PDB entry 7UB2 | electron microscopy, 3.40 A resolution | chains F and Y of the 12 polymer chains in the assembly

# Chain F
Protein: RecT
From: Listeria innocua Clip11262
UniProtKB: Q92FL9 (Q92FL9_LISIN); residue numbers follow UniProt; this construct covers 1-271
Amino-acid sequence (274 residues; numbered -2 to 271; the number before each row is that of its first residue; numbers below 1 keep their minus sign (Gly-2 is residue -2)):
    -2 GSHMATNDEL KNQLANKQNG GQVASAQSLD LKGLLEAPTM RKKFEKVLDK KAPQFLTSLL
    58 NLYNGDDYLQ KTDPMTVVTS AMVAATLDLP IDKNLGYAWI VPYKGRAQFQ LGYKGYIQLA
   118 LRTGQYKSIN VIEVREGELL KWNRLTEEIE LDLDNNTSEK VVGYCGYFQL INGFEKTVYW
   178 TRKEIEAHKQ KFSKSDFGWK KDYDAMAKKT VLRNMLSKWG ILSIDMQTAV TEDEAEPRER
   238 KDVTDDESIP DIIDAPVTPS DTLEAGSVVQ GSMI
Unresolved in the structure: -2 to 33, 225-271
Construct notes: expression tag (-2 to 0)
From the paper describing this entry:
  - binding site for the 49-nt DNA strand (chain Y): Trp96, Gln107, Tyr110, His185, Lys206, Arg210, Asn211, Lys215
  - binding site for the 49-nt DNA strand: Val98, Tyr100, Lys101, Lys191, Phe194
  - self-association interface (contacts with another copy of this molecule): Lys40, Thr76, Ser77, Arg141, Trp216
  - mutagenesis - K157A, K180A: unchanged binding to DNA
  - mutagenesis - K111A/K215A, K206A/K215A, K206A/R210A, K206E, R210A/K215A, K215A/W216A: abolished binding to DNA
  - mutagenesis - L118A/F171A, I126H, W216R: abolished expression
  - mutagenesis - V98A, K191A/F194A: decreased binding to duplex intermediate
  - mutagenesis - V98W, Y100A, Y100E, K101A, K101E, Q107A, Q107H, K191A, K191E, F194A, F194E: unchanged binding to duplex intermediate
  - mutagenesis - V98A: unchanged binding to ssDNA
  - mutagenesis - K111A: decreased binding to DNA

# Chain Y
Molecule: 49-nt DNA strand
Sequence (49 nucleotides; row label = number of the first residue in the row):
    22 AAAAAAAAAA AAAAAAAAAA AAAAAAAAAA AAAAAAAAAA AAAAAAAAA

# How chain F and chain Y interact
Contacting residue pairs (18):
  Trp96(F) - DA28(Y)  phosphate contact
  Val98(F) - DA28(Y)  base contact
  Tyr100(F) - DA27(Y)  base contact
  Gln107(F) - DA27(Y)  hydrogen bond to the base
  Gly109(F) - DA29(Y)  phosphate contact
  Tyr110(F) - DA29(Y)  hydrogen bond to the phosphate
  Tyr110(F) - DA30(Y)  hydrogen bond to the phosphate
  His185(F) - DA26(Y)  phosphate contact
  His185(F) - DA27(Y)  salt bridge to the phosphate
  Phe189(F) - DA26(Y)  sugar contact
  Ser190(F) - DA28(Y)  phosphate contact
  Asp199(F) - DA30(Y)  sugar contact
  Lys206(F) - DA28(Y)  salt bridge to the phosphate
  Lys206(F) - DA29(Y)  salt bridge to the phosphate
  Arg210(F) - DA27(Y)  salt bridge to the phosphate
  Arg210(F) - DA29(Y)  salt bridge to the phosphate
  Asn211(F) - DA27(Y)  phosphate contact
  Lys215(F) - DA26(Y)  salt bridge to the phosphate
Also at the interface, not in a pair above, chain F (18 interface residues in all): Tyr65, Trp196, Ala202, Met203
Also at the interface, not in a pair above, chain Y (6 interface residues in all): DA25

# Overview
18 residues of chain F face 6 of chain Y across their interface; the contacts include 3 hydrogen bonds and 6
salt bridges. Among the polar pairs are Gln107(F)-DA27(Y), Tyr110(F)-DA29(Y) and Tyr110(F)-DA30(Y). The paper
reports a binding site for the 49-nt DNA strand (chain Y) at Trp96(F), Gln107(F) and Tyr110(F) among others;
K111A/K215A, K206A/K215A and K206A/R210A of chain F, among others, abolish binding to DNA; 25 substitutions
were tested in all.
Chain F is RecT (Listeria innocua Clip11262) and chain Y is a 49-nt DNA strand; the structure, Structure of
RecT protein from Listeria innoccua phage A118 in complex with 83-mer annealed duplex, was determined by
electron microscopy, deposited together with 7UBB.
